5UZ7 - chains A and R of the 5 polymer chains in the assembly; structure by electron microscopy, 4.10 A resolution (low resolution: residue-level contacts below are approximate; hydrogen-bond / salt-bridge calls are withheld).

Chain A:
Molecule: Guanine nucleotide-binding protein G(s) subunit alpha isoforms short
From: Homo sapiens
Reference sequence: P63092 (GNAS2_HUMAN), isoform P63092-2; the author numbering skips numbers that UniProt does not, so the offset changes along the chain: 1-47 = UniProt 1-47; 62-394 = UniProt 48-380
Chain sequence (380 residues; numbered 1 to 394; 14 numbers in that range are skipped by the numbering (no residue carries them; nothing is unmodelled there); the number before each row is that of its first residue):
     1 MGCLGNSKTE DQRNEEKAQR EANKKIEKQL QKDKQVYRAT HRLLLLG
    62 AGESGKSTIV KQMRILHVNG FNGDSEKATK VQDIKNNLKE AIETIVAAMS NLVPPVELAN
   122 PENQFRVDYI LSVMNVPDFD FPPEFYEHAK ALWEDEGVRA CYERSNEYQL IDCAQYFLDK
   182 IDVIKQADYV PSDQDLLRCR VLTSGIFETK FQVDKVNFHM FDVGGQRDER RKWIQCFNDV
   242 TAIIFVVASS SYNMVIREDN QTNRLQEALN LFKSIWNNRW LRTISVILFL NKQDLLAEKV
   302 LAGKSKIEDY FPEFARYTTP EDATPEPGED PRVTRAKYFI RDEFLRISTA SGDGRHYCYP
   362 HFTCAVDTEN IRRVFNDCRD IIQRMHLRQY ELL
Unresolved in the structure: 1-8, 62-206, 251-263, 293-308, 322-330, 366-369

Chain R:
Molecule: Calcitonin receptor
From: Homo sapiens
Reference sequence: P30988 (CALCR_HUMAN), isoform P30988-2; residue numbers follow UniProt; this construct covers 25-474
Chain sequence (501 residues; row label = number of the first residue in the row; numbers below 1 keep their minus sign (Met-7 is residue -7)):
    -7 MKTIIALSYI FCLVFADYKD DDDLEVLFQG PAAFSNQTYP TIEPKPFLYV VGRKKMMDAQ
    53 YKCYDRMQQL PAYQGEGPYC NRTWDGWLCW DDTPAGVLSY QFCPDYFPDF DPSEKVTKYC
   113 DEKGVWFKHP ENNRTWSNYT MCNAFTPEKL KNAYVLYYLA IVGHSLSIFT LVISLGIFVF
   173 FRSLGCQRVT LHKNMFLTYI LNSMIIIIHL VEVVPNGELV RRDPVSCKIL HFFHQYMMAC
   233 NYFWMLCEGI YLHTLIVVAV FTEKQRLRWY YLLGWGFPLV PTTIHAITRA VYFNDNCWLS
   293 VETHLLYIIH GPVMAALVVN FFFLLNIVRV LVTKMRETHE AESHMYLKAV KATMILVPLL
   353 GIQFVVFPWR PSNKMLGKIY DYVMHSLIHF QGFFVATIYC FCNNEVQTTV KRQWAQFKIQ
   413 WNQRWGRRPS NRSARAAAAA AEAGDIPIYI CHQELRNEPA NNQGEESAEI IPLNIIEQES
   473 SAPAGLEVLF QGPHHHHHHH H
Unresolved in the structure: -7 to 135, 206-212, 332-336, 361-365, 419-493
Sequence notes: initiating methionine (-7); expression tag (-6 to 24, 475-493); conflict Leu447 (Pro in P30988)
Disulfide bonds: Cys219-Cys289
Swiss-Prot annotation at these positions:
  - glycosylation (N-linked (GlcNAc...) asparagine): Asn28, Asn73, Asn125, Asn130
  - natural variant: Leu447 (L447P: Probable protective factor against osteoporosis)
Reported in the primary citation:
  - mutagenesis - N125D, N130D: decreased binding to sCT
  - mutagenesis - N125D, N130D, H302A: decreased signaling in response to sCT
  - mutagenesis - N28D, N73D, N125D, N130D: unchanged expression
  - post-translational modification sites: Asn130
  - contacts within the chain: Asn194-Asn233

Interface between chain A and chain R:
Pairs across the interface (23):
  His41(A) - Phe253(R)
  Tyr358(A) - Thr330(R)
  Tyr358(A) - His331(R)
  Arg380(A) - Val252(R)
  Arg380(A) - Lys326(R)
  Ile383(A) - Val252(R)
  Gln384(A) - Ile248(R)
  Gln384(A) - Val249(R)
  Gln384(A) - Val252(R)
  Gln384(A) - Lys326(R)
  Arg385(A) - Lys326(R)
  His387(A) - Leu247(R)
  His387(A) - Thr254(R)
  Leu388(A) - Leu323(R)
  Gln390(A) - Arg180(R)
  Tyr391(A) - Arg180(R)
  Tyr391(A) - Tyr243(R)
  Tyr391(A) - Leu244(R)
  Glu392(A) - Leu348(R)
  Glu392(A) - Cys394(R)
  Leu393(A) - Thr345(R)
  Leu393(A) - Leu348(R)
  Leu394(A) - Met327(R)
Interface residues without a listed pair, chain A (16 interface residues in all): Val217, Thr350, Arg356
Interface residues without a listed pair, chain R (21 interface residues in all): His184, Glu329, Asn395, Asn396
From the paper, about this interface:
  - interface residues, chain A: His41(A)

Summary:
16 residues of chain A face 21 of chain R across their interface. The paper reports that N125D, N130D and
H302A of chain R reduce signaling in response to sCT; the interface residue His41(A); 5 substitutions were
tested in all.
Chain A is Guanine nucleotide-binding protein G(s) subunit alpha isoforms short and chain R is Calcitonin
receptor, both from Homo sapiens; the structure, Volta phase plate cryo-electron microscopy structure of a
calcitonin receptor-heterotrimeric Gs protein complex, was determined by electron microscopy.
